7K60 - chains G and J of the 13 polymer chains in the assembly; structure by electron microscopy, 3.12 A resolution.

Chain G:
Protein: Histone H2A type 1-B/E
From: Homo sapiens
UniProt: P04908 (H2A1B_HUMAN); residues 0-129 here correspond to UniProt positions 1-130 (UniProt number = residue number + 1)
Amino-acid sequence (130 residues; row label = number of the first residue in the row; numbering starts at 0):
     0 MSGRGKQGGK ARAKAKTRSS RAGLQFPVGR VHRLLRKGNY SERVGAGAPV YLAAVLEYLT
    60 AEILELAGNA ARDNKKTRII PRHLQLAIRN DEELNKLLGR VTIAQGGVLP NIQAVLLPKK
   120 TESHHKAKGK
Disordered / not traced: 0-9, 119-129
Swiss-Prot annotation at these positions:
  - modified residue: Ser-1 (N-acetylserine), Arg-3 (Citrulline), Lys-5 (N6-(2-hydroxyisobutyryl)lysine), Lys-9 (N6-(2-hydroxyisobutyryl)lysine), Lys-13 (N6-(beta-hydroxybutyryl)lysine), Lys-36 (N6-(2-hydroxyisobutyryl)lysine), Lys-74 (N6-(2-hydroxyisobutyryl)lysine), Lys-75 (N6-(2-hydroxyisobutyryl)lysine), Lys-95 (N6-(2-hydroxyisobutyryl)lysine), Gln-104 (N5-methylglutamine), Lys-118 (N6-(2-hydroxyisobutyryl)lysine), Lys-119 (N6-crotonyllysine), Thr-120 (Phosphothreonine), Lys-125 (N6-crotonyllysine)
  - cross-link (Glycyl lysine isopeptide (Lys-Gly)): Lys-13 (interchain with G-Cter in ubiquitin), Lys-15 (interchain with G-Cter in ubiquitin), Lys-119 (interchain with G-Cter in ubiquitin)

Chain J:
Molecule: 197-nt DNA strand
From: Homo sapiens
Sequence (197 nucleotides; row label = number of the first residue in the row):
     1 GGGGTGGTCG CTGTTCAATA CATGCACAGG ATGTATATAT CTGACACGTG CCTGGAGACT
    61 AGGGAGTAAT CCCCTTGGCG GTTAAAACGC GGGGGACAGC GCGTACGTGC GTTTAAGCGG
   121 TGCTAGAGCT GTCTACGACC AATTGAGCGG CCTCGGCACC GGGATTCTCC AGGGCGGCCG
   181 CGTATAGGGT CCAGCCC

How chain G and chain J interact:
Pairs across the interface (25):
  Ala-10(G) / DA142(J)  base contact
  Arg-11(G) / DA142(J)  base contact
  Arg-11(G) / DT143(J)  hydrogen bond to the sugar
  Arg-11(G) / DT144(J)  hydrogen bond to the base
  Arg-11(G) / DG145(J)  hydrogen bond to the sugar
  Ala-12(G) / DT144(J)  sugar contact
  Ala-12(G) / DG145(J)  phosphate contact
  Lys-13(G) / DG145(J)  phosphate contact
  Thr-16(G) / DA146(J)  sugar contact
  Arg-29(G) / DG147(J)  hydrogen bond to the phosphate
  Arg-29(G) / DC148(J)  salt bridge to the phosphate
  Arg-35(G) / DA138(J)  phosphate contact
  Glu-41(G) / DA138(J)  phosphate contact
  Arg-42(G) / DG137(J)  sugar contact
  Arg-42(G) / DA138(J)  phosphate contact
  Val-43(G) / DG137(J)  phosphate contact
  Val-43(G) / DA138(J)  hydrogen bond to the phosphate
  Gly-44(G) / DG137(J)  phosphate contact
  Ala-45(G) / DG137(J)  phosphate contact
  Lys-75(G) / DC157(J)  phosphate contact
  Lys-75(G) / DA158(J)  salt bridge to the phosphate
  Thr-76(G) / DG156(J)  sugar contact
  Thr-76(G) / DC157(J)  hydrogen bond to the phosphate
  Arg-77(G) / DG156(J)  sugar contact
  Arg-77(G) / DC157(J)  hydrogen bond to the phosphate
Interface residues without a listed pair, chain G (18 interface residues in all): Ala-14, His-31, Lys-74
Interface residues without a listed pair, chain J (14 interface residues in all): DC136, DA141

Summary:
18 residues of chain G face 14 of chain J across their interface, with 7 hydrogen bonds and 2 salt bridges.
Polar contacts include Arg-11(G)/DT144(J), Arg-11(G)/DT143(J) and Arg-11(G)/DG145(J).
Here chain G is Histone H2A type 1-B/E and chain J is a 197-nt DNA strand, both from Homo sapiens. Entry 7K60
(Cryo-EM structure of a chromatosome containing human linker histone H1.10) was determined by electron
microscopy together with 7K5X, 7K5Y, 7K61 and 7K63 from the same study.
